2PFJ - chains Y and B of the 4 polymer chains in the assembly; structure by X-ray diffraction, 3.10 A resolution.

[Chain Y]
Molecule: 29-nt DNA strand
Sequence (29 nucleotides; each row starts with the number of its first residue):
     1 AGTTGAGTCCTTGTTTCAAGGGGCTGCTA
Disordered / not traced: 15-16
Metal / ion sites: Ca2+ site 1: DG7, DT8 (shared with 1 residue of chain A); Ca2+ site 2: DT8 (shared with 3 residues of chain A)

[Chain B]
Name: Endodeoxyribonuclease 1
Source organism: Enterobacteria phage T7
Notes: EC 3.1.21.2
UniProtKB: P00641 (ENRN_BPT7); residues 1-149 here = UniProt positions 1-149
Chain sequence (149 residues; row label = number of the first residue in the row):
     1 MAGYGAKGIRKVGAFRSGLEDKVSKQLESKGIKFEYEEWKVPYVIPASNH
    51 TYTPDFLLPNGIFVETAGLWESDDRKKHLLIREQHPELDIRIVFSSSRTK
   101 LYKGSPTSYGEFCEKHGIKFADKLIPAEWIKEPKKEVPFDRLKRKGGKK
Disordered / not traced: 1-15, 146-149
Differences from the reference sequence: engineered mutation Ala-67 (Lys in P00641)
Metal / ion sites: Ca2+ site 1: Asp-55 (shared with 1 residue of chain Z); Ca2+ site 2: Asp-55, Glu-65, Thr-66 (shared with 1 residue of chain Z)

[Interface between chain Y and chain B]
Residue-residue contacts (17; chain Y residue first):
  DG2(Y) / Tyr-102(B)  sugar contact
  DT3(Y) / Leu-101(B)  phosphate contact
  DT3(Y) / Tyr-102(B)  hydrogen bond to the phosphate
  DT3(Y) / Ser-105(B)  hydrogen bond to the phosphate
  DT3(Y) / Pro-106(B)  phosphate contact
  DT3(Y) / Thr-107(B)  hydrogen bond to the phosphate
  DT4(Y) / Ser-72(B)  phosphate contact
  DT4(Y) / Arg-75(B)  salt bridge to the phosphate
  DT4(Y) / Lys-76(B)  phosphate contact
  DT4(Y) / Tyr-102(B)  base contact
  DG5(Y) / Lys-76(B)  salt bridge to the phosphate
  DT8(Y) / Ser-17(B)  hydrogen bond to the phosphate
  DT8(Y) / Glu-20(B)  phosphate contact
  DC9(Y) / Ser-17(B)  hydrogen bond to the phosphate
  DC10(Y) / Ser-17(B)  phosphate contact
  DC10(Y) / Gly-18(B)  hydrogen bond to the phosphate
  DC27(Y) / Lys-145(B)  salt bridge to the phosphate
Also at the interface, not in a pair above, chain B (14 interface residues in all): Leu-19, Glu-37

[In short]
8 residues of chain Y and 14 residues of chain B are in contact, with 6 hydrogen bonds and 3 salt bridges.
Among the polar pairs are DT3(Y)/Tyr-102(B), DT3(Y)/Ser-105(B) and DT3(Y)/Thr-107(B). Asp-55(B), Glu-65(B) and
Thr-66(B) form the Ca2+ site 2.
Here chain Y is a 29-nt DNA strand and chain B is Endodeoxyribonuclease 1 (Enterobacteria phage T7). Entry
2PFJ (Crystal Structure of T7 Endo I resolvase in complex with a Holliday Junction) was determined by X-ray
diffraction.
